9NR9 - chains H and D of the 6 polymer chains in the assembly; structure by electron microscopy, 4.22 A resolution (low resolution: residue-level contacts below are approximate; hydrogen-bond / salt-bridge calls are withheld).

== Chain H ==
Molecule: Voltage-dependent calcium channel gamma-2 subunit
From: Rattus norvegicus
UniProt: Q71RJ2 (CCG2_RAT); residue numbers follow UniProt; this construct covers 5-208
Sequence (204 residues; numbered 5 to 208; the number before each row is that of its first residue):
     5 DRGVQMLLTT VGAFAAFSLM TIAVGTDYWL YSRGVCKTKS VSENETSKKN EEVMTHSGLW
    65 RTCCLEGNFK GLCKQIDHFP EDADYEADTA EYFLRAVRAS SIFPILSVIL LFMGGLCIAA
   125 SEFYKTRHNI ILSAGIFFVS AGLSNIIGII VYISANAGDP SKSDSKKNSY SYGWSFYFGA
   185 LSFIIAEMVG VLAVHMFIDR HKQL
Unresolved in the structure: 5, 41-54, 83-92, 167-170
Swiss-Prot annotation at these positions:
  - glycosylation: Asn-48 (N-linked (GlcNAc...) asparagine)
Cystine bridges: Cys-40/Cys-68, Cys-67/Cys-77

== Chain D ==
Molecule: Isoform 2 of Glutamate receptor 4
From: Rattus norvegicus
UniProt: P19493 (GRIA4_RAT), isoform P19493-2; residues 397-820 here correspond to UniProt positions 417-840 (UniProt number = residue number + 20)
Sequence (424 residues; each row starts with the number of its first residue):
   397 VVVTTIMESP YVMYKKNHEM FEGNDKYEGY CVDLASEIAK HIGIKYKIAI VPDGKYGARD
   457 ADTKIWNGMV GELVYGKAEI AIAPLTITLV REEVIDFSKP FMSLGISIMI KKPQKSKPGV
   517 FSFLDPLAYE IWMCIVFAYI GVSVVLFLVS RFSPYEWHTE EPEDGKEGPS DQPPNEFGIF
   577 NSLWFSLGAF MQQGCDISPR SLSGRIVGGV WWFFTLIIIS SYTANLAAFL TVERMVSPIE
   637 SAEDLAKQTE IAYGTLDSGS TKEFFRRSKI AVYEKMWTYM RSAEPSVFTR TTAEGVARVR
   697 KSKGKFAFLL ESTMNEYTEQ RKPCDTMKVG GNLDSKGYGV ATPKGSSLRT PVNLAVLKLS
   757 EAGVLDKLKN KWWYDKGECG PKDSGSKDKT SALSLSNVAG VFYILVGGLG LAMLVALIEF
   817 CYKS
Unresolved in the structure: 548-595, 820
Swiss-Prot annotation at these positions:
  - binding site (L-glutamate): Pro-480, Thr-482, Arg-487, Ser-656, Thr-657, Glu-707
  - lipidation (S-palmitoyl cysteine): Cys-591, Cys-817
Cystine bridges: Cys-720/Cys-775
Residues lining bound ligands: ZK1 ({[7-morpholin-4-yl-2,3-dioxo-6-(trifluoromethyl)-3,4-dihydroquinoxalin-1(2H)-yl]methyl}phosphonic acid): Glu-404, Tyr-407, Tyr-452, Pro-480, Leu-481, Thr-482, Arg-487, Gly-655, Ser-656, Glu-707, Thr-709, Met-710, Tyr-734

== How chain H and chain D interact ==
Residue-residue contacts (11; chain H residue first):
  Leu-98(H) / Tyr-799(D)
  Ile-140(H) / Met-809(D)
  Leu-147(H) / Val-802(D)
  Ile-151(H) / Val-802(D)
  Ile-154(H) / Leu-791(D)
  Ile-154(H) / Phe-798(D)
  Val-155(H) / Tyr-799(D)
  Ile-157(H) / Leu-791(D)
  Ser-158(H) / Leu-791(D)
  Ser-158(H) / Tyr-799(D)
  Ala-161(H) / Leu-791(D)
Also at the interface, not in a pair above, chain H (12 interface residues in all): Ala-94, Ile-150, Pro-164
Also at the interface, not in a pair above, chain D (9 interface residues in all): Lys-511, Val-516, Ser-790, Gly-806

== In short ==
The interface between chain H and chain D involves 12 residues on one side and 9 on the other. Bound to chain
D: compound ZK1. From UniProt: 6 L-glutamate-binding residues on chain D.
Here chain H is Voltage-dependent calcium channel gamma-2 subunit and chain D is Isoform 2 of Glutamate
receptor 4, both from Rattus norvegicus. Entry 9NR9 (The structure of GluA1/A4 LBD-TMD with 2 TARPs) was
determined by electron microscopy (same publication as 9NR7 and 9NRA).
